PDB entry 6YN1 | X-ray diffraction, 2.35 A resolution | chains C and H of the 10 polymer chains in the assembly

== Chain C (and H) ==
Name: Histone H3
Organism: Xenopus laevis
Notes: chain H of this document is another copy of the same molecule, construct and numbering; everything in this record applies to it too
Reference sequence: A0A310TTQ1 (A0A310TTQ1_XENLA); residues 38-135 here correspond to UniProt positions 39-136 (UniProt number = residue number + 1)
Amino-acid sequence (99 residues; row label = number of the first residue in the row):
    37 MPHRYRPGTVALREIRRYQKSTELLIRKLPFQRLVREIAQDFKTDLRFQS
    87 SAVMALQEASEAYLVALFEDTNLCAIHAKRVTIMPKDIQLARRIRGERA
Disordered / not traced: 37-39, 134-135
Sequence notes: initiating methionine (37)

== Interface between chain C and chain H ==
Pairs across the interface (22; chain C residue first):
  D106(C) - R129(H)  salt bridge
  L109(C) - L126(H)
  L109(C) - R129(H)
  C110(C) - H113(H)  hydrogen bond (backbone-side chain)
  C110(C) - I130(H)  hydrophobic
  H113(C) - C110(H)  hydrogen bond (side chain-backbone)
  H113(C) - A114(H)
  H113(C) - R116(H)
  H113(C) - K122(H)
  H113(C) - D123(H)  salt bridge
  H113(C) - L126(H)
  R116(C) - H113(H)
  K122(C) - H113(H)
  D123(C) - H113(H)  salt bridge
  L126(C) - H113(H)
  A127(C) - I130(H)
  R129(C) - L109(H)
  I130(C) - C110(H)  hydrophobic
  I130(C) - A127(H)
  I130(C) - I130(H)  hydrophobic
  I130(C) - R131(H)
  R131(C) - I130(H)
Interface residues without a listed pair, chain C (14 interface residues in all): A111, A114
Interface residues without a listed pair, chain H (14 interface residues in all): D106, K115

== In short ==
Chain C and chain H each contribute 14 residues to their interface, with 2 hydrogen bonds and 3 salt bridges.
Among the polar pairs are D106(C)-R129(H), H113(C)-D123(H) and C110(C)-H113(H).
Chain C and chain H are both Histone H3 (Xenopus laevis); the structure, Crystal structure of histone
chaperone APLF acidic domain bound to the histone H2A-H2B-H3-H4 octamer, was determined by X-ray diffraction.
